Entry 4PG4 (X-ray diffraction, 2.20 A resolution); this record covers chains A and B.

Chain A (and B):
Protein: Homoserine dehydrogenase
Source organism: Staphylococcus aureus M1064
Notes: EC 1.1.1.3; chain B of this document is another copy of the same molecule, construct and numbering; everything in this record applies to it too
UniProtKB: N6FDB4 (N6FDB4_STAAU); residues 1-426 here = UniProt positions 1-426
Sequence (468 residues; row label = number of the first residue in the row; numbers below 1 keep their minus sign (Met-19 is residue -19)):
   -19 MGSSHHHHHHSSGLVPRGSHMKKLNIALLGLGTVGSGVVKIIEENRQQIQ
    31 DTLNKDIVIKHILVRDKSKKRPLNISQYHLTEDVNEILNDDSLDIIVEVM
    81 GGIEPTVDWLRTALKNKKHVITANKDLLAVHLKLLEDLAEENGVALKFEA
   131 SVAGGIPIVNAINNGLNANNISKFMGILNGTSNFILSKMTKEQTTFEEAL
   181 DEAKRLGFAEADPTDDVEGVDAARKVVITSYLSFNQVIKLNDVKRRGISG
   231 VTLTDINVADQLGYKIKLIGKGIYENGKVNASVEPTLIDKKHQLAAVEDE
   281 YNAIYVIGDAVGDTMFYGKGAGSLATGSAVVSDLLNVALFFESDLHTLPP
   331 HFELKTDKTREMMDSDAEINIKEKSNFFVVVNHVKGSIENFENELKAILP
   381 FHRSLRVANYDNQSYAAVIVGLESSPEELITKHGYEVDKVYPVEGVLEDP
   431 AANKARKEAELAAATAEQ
Unresolved in the structure: -19 to -1, 131-148, 323-326, 339-350, 428-448 (chain B: -19 to 0, 53, 140-148, 289-290, 321-352, 428-448)
Differences from the reference sequence: initiating methionine (-19); expression tag (-18 to 0, 427-448)

How chain A and chain B interact:
Pairs across the interface (29):
  Gln273(A) - Gln273(B)  hydrogen bond (side chain-backbone)
  Gln273(A) - Ala276(B)  hydrogen bond (side chain-backbone)
  Gln273(A) - Val277(B)
  Gln273(A) - Met295(B)
  Gln273(A) - Tyr297(B)
  Ala276(A) - Gln273(B)
  Val277(A) - Gln273(B)  hydrogen bond (backbone-side chain)
  Tyr281(A) - Asp293(B)  hydrogen bond (side chain-backbone)
  Tyr285(A) - Tyr297(B)  hydrophobic
  Asp293(A) - Tyr281(B)  hydrogen bond (backbone-side chain)
  Asp293(A) - Gly298(B)
  Thr294(A) - Gly134(B)
  Thr294(A) - Tyr297(B)
  Met295(A) - Gln273(B)
  Met295(A) - Met295(B)
  Met295(A) - Phe296(B)
  Met295(A) - Tyr297(B)  hydrogen bond (backbone-backbone)
  Phe296(A) - Met295(B)
  Tyr297(A) - Gln273(B)
  Tyr297(A) - Tyr285(B)  hydrophobic
  Tyr297(A) - Thr294(B)
  Tyr297(A) - Met295(B)  hydrogen bond (backbone-backbone)
  Gly298(A) - Asp293(B)
  Leu328(A) - Thr32(B)
  His331(A) - Asn25(B)
  Phe332(A) - Glu24(B)
  Phe332(A) - Asn25(B)  hydrogen bond (backbone-side chain)
  Glu333(A) - Glu24(B)
  Leu334(A) - Glu24(B)  hydrogen bond (backbone-side chain)
Other interface residues (no listed pair), chain A (22 interface residues in all): Lys271, Gly292, Lys299, Thr327, Pro330, Asp337
Other interface residues (no listed pair), chain B (19 interface residues in all): Leu33, Gly292, Lys299, Leu304

Overview:
22 residues of chain A face 19 of chain B across their interface, with 9 hydrogen bonds. Polar pairs include
Gln273(A)-Gln273(B), Gln273(A)-Ala276(B) and Val277(A)-Gln273(B).
Both chains are Homoserine dehydrogenase (Staphylococcus aureus M1064). Entry 4PG4 (Crystal structure of S.
aureus Homoserine Dehydrogenase at pH6.0) was determined by X-ray diffraction together with 4PG6, 4PG5, 4PG7
and 4PG8 from the same study.
